PDB entry 9CU5 | electron microscopy, 3.40 A resolution | chains C and A of the 13 polymer chains in the assembly

[Chain C]
Protein: HIV Env JRFL NFL TD CC3+ gp140
From: Human immunodeficiency virus 1
Reference sequence: Q75760 (Q75760_9HIV1); the construct lacks a stretch of the UniProt sequence and is renumbered around it, so the offset changes along the chain: 31-146 = UniProt 30-145; 149-309 = UniProt 146-306; 312-323 = UniProt 307-318; 324-359 = UniProt 320-355; 4 more segments
Amino-acid sequence (649 residues; each row starts with the number of its first residue; note: 21 numbers in that range are skipped by the numbering (no residue carries them; nothing is unmodelled there); a row labelled like 505A-505R holds insertion residues (505A, then the next letters in order)):
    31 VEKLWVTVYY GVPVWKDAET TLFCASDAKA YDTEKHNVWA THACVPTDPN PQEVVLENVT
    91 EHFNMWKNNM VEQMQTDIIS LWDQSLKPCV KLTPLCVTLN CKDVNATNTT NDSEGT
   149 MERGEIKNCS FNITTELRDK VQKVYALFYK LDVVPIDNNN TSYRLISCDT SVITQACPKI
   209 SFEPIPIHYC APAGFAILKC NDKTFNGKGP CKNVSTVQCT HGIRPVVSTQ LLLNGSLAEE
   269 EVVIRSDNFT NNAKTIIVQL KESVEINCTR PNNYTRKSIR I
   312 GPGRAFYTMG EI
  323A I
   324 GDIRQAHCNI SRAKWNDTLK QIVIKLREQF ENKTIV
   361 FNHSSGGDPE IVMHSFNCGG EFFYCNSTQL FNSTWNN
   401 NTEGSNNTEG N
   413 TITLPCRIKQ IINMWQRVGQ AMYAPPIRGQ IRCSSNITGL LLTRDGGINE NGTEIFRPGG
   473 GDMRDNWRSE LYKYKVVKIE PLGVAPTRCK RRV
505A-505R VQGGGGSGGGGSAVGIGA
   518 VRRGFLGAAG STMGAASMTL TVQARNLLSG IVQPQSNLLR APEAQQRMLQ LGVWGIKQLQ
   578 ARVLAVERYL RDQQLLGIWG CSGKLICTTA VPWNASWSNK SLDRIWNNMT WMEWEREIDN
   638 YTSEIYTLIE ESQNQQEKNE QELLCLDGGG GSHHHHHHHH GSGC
Disordered / not traced: 31, 61-62, 137-145, 401-407, 458-461, 505A-505R, 547-567, 664-681
Disulfide bonds: Cys-54/Cys-74, Cys-119/Cys-205, Cys-126/Cys-196, Cys-131/Cys-157, Cys-218/Cys-247, Cys-228/Cys-239, Cys-296/Cys-331, Cys-378/Cys-445, Cys-385/Cys-418, Cys-598/Cys-604
Covalently attached groups: glycan linked to Asn-88; N-acetylglucosamine (NAG) linked to Asn-156, Asn-160, Asn-241, Asn-262, Asn-276, Asn-295, Asn-301, Asn-332, Asn-339, Asn-362, Asn-386, Asn-392, Asn-448, Asn-625
Construct notes: engineered mutation Asp-47 (Glu46 in Q75760), Glu-49 (Thr48 in Q75760), Lys-65 (Val64 in Q75760), Thr-106 (Glu105 in Q75760), Glu-164 (Ser161 in Q75760), Leu-165 (Ile162 in Q75760), Lys-168 (Glu165 in Q75760), Val-172 (Glu169 in Q75760), Tyr-302 (Asn299 in Q75760), Arg-308 (His305 in Q75760), Met-320 (Thr315 in Q75760), Arg-429 (Glu420 in Q75760), Gln-432 (Lys423 in Q75760), Arg-500 (Lys491 in Q75760), Cys-501 (Ala492 in Q75760), Gly-505I (Arg499 in Q75760), Gly-505J (Glu500 in Q75760), Gly-505K (Lys501 in Q75760), Ser-505L (Arg502 in Q75760), Arg-519 (Phe510 in Q75760), Arg-520 (Leu511 in Q75760), Asn-543 (Leu534 in Q75760), Pro-551 (Gln542 in Q75760), Ser-553 (Asn544 in Q75760), Pro-559 (Ile550 in Q75760), Gly-569 (Thr560 in Q75760), Arg-588 (Gly579 in Q75760), Cys-662 (Glu653 in Q75760); insertion (505C-505H); expression tag (665-681)

[Chain A]
Protein: HIV Env JRFL NFL TD CC3+ gp140
From: Human immunodeficiency virus 1
Reference sequence: Q75760 (Q75760_9HIV1); the construct lacks a stretch of the UniProt sequence and is renumbered around it, so the offset changes along the chain: 31-137 = UniProt 30-136; 140-309 = UniProt 137-306; 312-323 = UniProt 307-318; 324-359 = UniProt 320-355; 4 more segments
Amino-acid sequence (649 residues; each row starts with the number of its first residue; note: 22 numbers in that range are skipped by the numbering (no residue carries them; nothing is unmodelled there); a row labelled like 503A-503S holds insertion residues (503A, then the next letters in order)):
    31 VEKLWVTVYY GVPVWKDAET TLFCASDAKA YDTEKHNVWA THACVPTDPN PQEVVLENVT
    91 EHFNMWKNNM VEQMQTDIIS LWDQSLKPCV KLTPLCVTLN CKDVNAT
   140 NTTNDSEGTM ERGEIKNCSF NITTELRDKV QKVYALFYKL DVVPIDNNNT SYRLISCDTS
   200 VITQACPKIS FEPIPIHYCA PAGFAILKCN DKTFNGKGPC KNVSTVQCTH GIRPVVSTQL
   260 LLNGSLAEEE VVIRSDNFTN NAKTIIVQLK ESVEINCTRP NNYTRKSIRI
   312 GPGRAFYTMG EI
  323A I
   324 GDIRQAHCNI SRAKWNDTLK QIVIKLREQF ENKTIV
   361 FNHSSGGDPE IVMHSFNCGG EFFYCNSTQL FNSTWNN
   401 NTEGSNNTEG N
   413 TITLPCRIKQ IINMWQRVGQ AMYAPPIRGQ IRCSSNITGL LLTRDGGINE NGTEIFRPGG
   473 GDMRDNWRSE LYKYKVVKIE PLGVAPTRCK R
503A-503S RVVQGGGGSGGGGSAVGIG
   517 AVRRGFLGAA GSTMGAASMT LTVQARNLLS GIVQPQSNLL RAPEAQQRML QLGVWGIKQL
   577 QARVLAVERY LRDQQLLGIW GCSGKLICTT AVPWNASWSN KSLDRIWNNM TWMEWEREID
   637 NYTSEIYTLI EESQNQQEKN EQELLCLDGG GGSHHHHHHH HGSGC
Disordered / not traced: 31, 58-65, 140-149, 162-168, 401-407, 458-461, 503A-503S, 547-567, 664-681
Disulfide bonds: Cys-54/Cys-74, Cys-119/Cys-205, Cys-126/Cys-196, Cys-131/Cys-157, Cys-218/Cys-247, Cys-228/Cys-239, Cys-296/Cys-331, Cys-378/Cys-445, Cys-385/Cys-418, Cys-598/Cys-604
Covalently attached groups: glycan linked to Asn-88; N-acetylglucosamine (NAG) linked to Asn-156, Asn-160, Asn-241, Asn-262, Asn-276, Asn-295, Asn-301, Asn-332, Asn-339, Asn-362, Asn-386, Asn-392, Asn-448, Asn-625
Construct notes: engineered mutation Asp-47 (Glu46 in Q75760), Glu-49 (Thr48 in Q75760), Lys-65 (Val64 in Q75760), Thr-106 (Glu105 in Q75760), Glu-164 (Ser161 in Q75760), Leu-165 (Ile162 in Q75760), Lys-168 (Glu165 in Q75760), Val-172 (Glu169 in Q75760), Tyr-302 (Asn299 in Q75760), Arg-308 (His305 in Q75760), Met-320 (Thr315 in Q75760), Arg-429 (Glu420 in Q75760), Gln-432 (Lys423 in Q75760), Arg-500 (Lys491 in Q75760), Cys-501 (Ala492 in Q75760), Gly-503K (Arg499 in Q75760), Gly-503L (Glu500 in Q75760), Gly-503M (Lys501 in Q75760), Ser-503N (Arg502 in Q75760), Arg-519 (Phe510 in Q75760), Arg-520 (Leu511 in Q75760), Asn-543 (Leu534 in Q75760), Pro-551 (Gln542 in Q75760), Ser-553 (Asn544 in Q75760), Pro-559 (Ile550 in Q75760), Gly-569 (Thr560 in Q75760), Arg-588 (Gly579 in Q75760), Cys-662 (Glu653 in Q75760); insertion (503E-503J); expression tag (665-681)

[How chain C and chain A interact]
Contacting residue pairs (48; chain C residue first):
  Thr-123(C) / Pro-313(A)
  Thr-123(C) / Gly-314(A)
  Cys-126(C) / Pro-313(A)
  Ile-184(C) / Arg-308(A)
  Arg-192(C) / Arg-308(A)
  Arg-192(C) / Gly-312(A)
  Arg-192(C) / Gly-314(A)
  Cys-196(C) / Gly-314(A)
  Cys-196(C) / Arg-315(A)
  Asp-197(C) / Arg-315(A)
  Asp-197(C) / Ala-316(A)  hydrogen bond (backbone-backbone)
  Thr-198(C) / Arg-315(A)
  Thr-198(C) / Tyr-318(A)
  Ser-199(C) / Arg-315(A)
  Val-200(C) / Arg-315(A)
  Val-430(C) / Lys-207(A)
  Leu-576(C) / Leu-576(A)  hydrophobic
  Gln-577(C) / Leu-576(A)
  Val-580(C) / Arg-579(A)
  Leu-581(C) / Arg-579(A)
  Glu-584(C) / Leu-545(A)
  Glu-584(C) / Val-583(A)
  Leu-587(C) / Leu-545(A)  hydrophobic
  Leu-587(C) / Tyr-586(A)  hydrophobic
  Leu-587(C) / Leu-587(A)  hydrophobic
  Arg-588(C) / Arg-542(A)  hydrogen bond (side chain-backbone)
  Gln-591(C) / Ala-541(A)
  Gln-591(C) / Leu-545(A)
  Gln-591(C) / Tyr-586(A)
  Leu-592(C) / Arg-542(A)
  Leu-645(C) / Arg-519(A)
  Glu-647(C) / Thr-538(A)  hydrogen bond
  Glu-647(C) / Val-539(A)
  Glu-647(C) / Arg-542(A)
  Glu-648(C) / Arg-519(A)  salt bridge
  Asn-651(C) / Leu-602(A)
  Gln-652(C) / Ser-534(A)  hydrogen bond (side chain-backbone)
  Gln-652(C) / Met-535(A)
  Gln-652(C) / Leu-537(A)
  Gln-652(C) / Leu-602(A)
  Lys-655(C) / Leu-537(A)
  Lys-655(C) / Leu-602(A)
  Lys-655(C) / Ile-603(A)
  Asn-656(C) / Met-535(A)  hydrogen bond
  Glu-659(C) / Thr-499(A)
  Glu-659(C) / Cys-501(A)
  Cys-662(C) / Cys-501(A)  disulfide
  Leu-663(C) / Cys-501(A)
Interface residues without a listed pair, chain C (36 interface residues in all): Pro-124, Val-127, Ile-573, Val-583, Ile-595, Tyr-643, Thr-644
Interface residues without a listed pair, chain A (35 interface residues in all): Tyr-39, His-66, Arg-503, Ala-517, Leu-544, Ser-546, Leu-568, Val-580, Thr-605
Cross-chain cystine bridges: Cys-662(C)/Cys-501(A)

[In short]
The interface between chain C and chain A involves 36 residues on one side and 35 on the other; the contacts
include 1 disulfide bond, 5 hydrogen bonds and 1 salt bridge. Polar pairs include Glu-648(C)/Arg-519(A),
Arg-588(C)/Arg-542(A) and Glu-647(C)/Thr-538(A).
Both chains are HIV Env JRFL NFL TD CC3+ gp140 (Human immunodeficiency virus 1). Entry 9CU5 (LJF-085 Fab in
complex with HIV Env JRFL NFL TD CC3+ trimer and 35O22 Fab) was determined by electron microscopy (same
publication as 9DMF, 9CU6 and 9CV7).
